PDB entry 8FYC | electron microscopy, 4.10 A resolution (low resolution: residue-level contacts below are approximate; hydrogen-bond / salt-bridge calls are withheld) | chains K and D of the 11 polymer chains in the assembly

# Chain K
Protein: DEDDh
Sequence (164 residues; each row starts with the number of its first residue):
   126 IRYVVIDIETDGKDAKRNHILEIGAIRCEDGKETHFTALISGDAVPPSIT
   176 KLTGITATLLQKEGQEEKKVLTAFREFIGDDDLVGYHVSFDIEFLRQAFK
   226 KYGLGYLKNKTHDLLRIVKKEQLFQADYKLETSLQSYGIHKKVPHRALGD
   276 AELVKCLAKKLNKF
Reported in the primary citation:
  - mutagenesis - D132A: abolished catalytic activity on prespacers
  - catalytic residues: Asp-132

# Chain D
Protein: Cas2-DEDDh
Sequence (93 residues; row label = number of the first residue in the row):
     1 MPMTVITLKNVPQSLRGDLTRWMQEIATGVYVGNFNSRIREYLWRRVQET
    51 MGAGEASMCFAARNELGYDFLTENASRSVIDYDGLPLIFIPKE

# Interface between chain K and chain D
Residue-residue contacts - 37 pairs, chain K then chain D:
  Lys-138(K) with Arg-45(D)
  His-212(K) with Gln-48(D)
  Ser-214(K) with Glu-73(D); Asn-74(D)
  Phe-215(K) with Gln-48(D)
  Glu-218(K) with Leu-71(D)
  Arg-221(K) with Val-79(D)
  Tyr-231(K) with Asp-81(D); Tyr-82(D); Asp-83(D)
  Leu-232(K) with Ile-80(D)
  Lys-233(K) with Ile-80(D)
  Asn-234(K) with Ser-78(D)
  Lys-235(K) with Ala-75(D); Ser-76(D)
  Thr-236(K) with Asn-74(D); Ala-75(D); Ser-78(D)
  His-237(K) with Asn-74(D)
  Asp-238(K) with Asn-74(D)
  Arg-241(K) with Met-51(D); Gly-52(D); Ala-53(D); Gly-54(D); Glu-55(D); Ala-56(D); Glu-73(D); Asn-74(D)
  Lys-244(K) with Met-51(D); Gly-52(D)
  Lys-245(K) with Ala-53(D)
  Leu-248(K) with Pro-12(D); Ala-53(D)
  Ala-251(K) with Glu-49(D); Thr-50(D)
  Asp-252(K) with Glu-49(D)
  Tyr-253(K) with Glu-49(D)
Also at the interface, not in a pair above, chain K (23 interface residues in all): Lys-225, Gly-230
Also at the interface, not in a pair above, chain D (26 interface residues in all): Glu-41, Phe-70, Thr-72, Pro-91

# Overview
23 residues of chain K face 26 of chain D across their interface. From the paper: the catalytic residue
Asp-132(K); D132A of chain K abolishes catalytic activity on prespacers.
Here chain K is DEDDh and chain D is Cas2-DEDDh. Entry 8FYC (Cryo-EM structure of Cas1:Cas2-DEDDh:half-site
integration complex linear CRISPR repeat conformation) was determined by electron microscopy (same publication
as 8FY9, 8FYA, 8FYB and 8FYD).
